PDB entry 1Y4U | X-ray diffraction, 2.90 A resolution | chains A and B

# Chain A (and B)
Name: Chaperone protein htpG
Organism: Escherichia coli
Notes: chain B of this document is another copy of the same molecule, construct and numbering; everything in this record applies to it too
UniProt: P0A6Z3 (HTPG_ECOLI); numbering as in UniProt (aligned over 1-559)
Amino-acid sequence (559 residues; row label = number of the first residue in the row):
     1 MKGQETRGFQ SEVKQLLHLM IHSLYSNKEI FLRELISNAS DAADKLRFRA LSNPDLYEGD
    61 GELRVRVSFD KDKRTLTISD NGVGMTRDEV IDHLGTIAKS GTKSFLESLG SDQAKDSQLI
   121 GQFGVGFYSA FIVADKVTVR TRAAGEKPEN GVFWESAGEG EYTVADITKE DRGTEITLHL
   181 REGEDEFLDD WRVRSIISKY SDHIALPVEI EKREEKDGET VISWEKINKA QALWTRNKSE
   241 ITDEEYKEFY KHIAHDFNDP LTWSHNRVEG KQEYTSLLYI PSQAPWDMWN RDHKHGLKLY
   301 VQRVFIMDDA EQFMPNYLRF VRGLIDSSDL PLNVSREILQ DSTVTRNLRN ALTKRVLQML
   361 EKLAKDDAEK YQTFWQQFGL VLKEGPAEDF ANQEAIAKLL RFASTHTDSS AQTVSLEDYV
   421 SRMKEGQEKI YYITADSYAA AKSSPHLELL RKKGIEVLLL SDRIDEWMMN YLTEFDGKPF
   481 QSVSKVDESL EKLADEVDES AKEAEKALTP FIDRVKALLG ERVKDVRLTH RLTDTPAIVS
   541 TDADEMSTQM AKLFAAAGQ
Not modelled in the structure: 103-119, 490-559 (chain B: 1-14, 99-119, 490-559)
UniProt features mapped onto this chain:
  - binding site (ATP): Asn38, Asp80, Phe127, Thr174, His255
What the authors report for this chain:
  - contacts within the chain: Gln122-His255 (hydrogen bond)
  - conformationally variable residues (helix shift, loop rearrangement): Gln4 to Gly8, Glu12 to Ser23, Asp92 to Thr96, Ile97 to Ser100, Gly121 to Gly124
  - self-association interface (contacts with another copy of this molecule): Glu12 to Ser23

# Chain A / chain B interface
Contacting residue pairs - 57 pairs, chain A then chain B:
  Glu12(A) - Gln15(B)  hydrogen bond
  Lys14(A) - Ile97(B)
  Gln15(A) - Tyr128(B)
  Gln15(A) - Gly158(B)  hydrogen bond (side chain-backbone)
  Gln15(A) - Glu159(B)  hydrogen bond (side chain-backbone)
  Leu16(A) - Leu16(B)  hydrophobic
  Leu19(A) - Met20(B)  hydrophobic
  Leu19(A) - Leu24(B)  hydrophobic
  Met20(A) - Leu19(B)  hydrophobic
  Met20(A) - Met20(B)  hydrophobic
  Ser23(A) - Ser23(B)
  Ser23(A) - Leu24(B)
  Ser26(A) - Asn258(B)  hydrogen bond (backbone-side chain)
  Ser26(A) - Gln283(B)
  Asn27(A) - Gln283(B)
  Glu29(A) - Gln283(B)
  Glu29(A) - Gln377(B)
  Arg33(A) - His22(B)  hydrogen bond
  Lys71(A) - Asp436(B)
  Gly121(A) - His18(B)  hydrogen bond (backbone-side chain)
  Gln122(A) - His18(B)  hydrogen bond (backbone-side chain)
  Gly124(A) - Leu19(B)
  Val125(A) - His18(B)
  Val125(A) - Leu19(B)  hydrophobic
  Tyr128(A) - Leu19(B)  hydrophobic
  Asp190(A) - Ser410(B)  hydrogen bond
  Trp191(A) - Trp375(B)
  Trp191(A) - Gln376(B)
  Trp191(A) - Ser410(B)  hydrogen bond (backbone-side chain)
  Trp191(A) - Ala411(B)
  Trp191(A) - Gln412(B)
  Arg192(A) - Gln376(B)  hydrogen bond (side chain-backbone)
  Arg192(A) - Gln377(B)
  Phe257(A) - His22(B)
  Phe257(A) - Ser26(B)
  Phe257(A) - Phe257(B)  hydrophobic
  Asn258(A) - Ser26(B)  hydrogen bond (side chain-backbone)
  Asn258(A) - Asn27(B)
  Gln283(A) - Ser26(B)
  Gln283(A) - Asn27(B)  hydrogen bond
  Gln283(A) - Lys28(B)  hydrogen bond (side chain-backbone)
  Gln283(A) - Glu29(B)  hydrogen bond
  Trp286(A) - Arg181(B)
  Trp286(A) - Glu184(B)
  Trp289(A) - Gly183(B)
  Trp375(A) - Trp191(B)
  Gln376(A) - Trp191(B)
  Gln376(A) - Arg192(B)  hydrogen bond
  Gln376(A) - Ser195(B)  hydrogen bond
  Gln377(A) - Arg192(B)
  Ser410(A) - Asp190(B)  hydrogen bond
  Ser410(A) - Trp191(B)
  Ala411(A) - Trp191(B)
  Gln412(A) - Trp191(B)
  Ala439(A) - Arg213(B)
  Ser444(A) - Glu215(B)  hydrogen bond
  Asp462(A) - Asp189(B)
Also at the interface, not in a pair above, chain A (48 interface residues in all): Gln10, His22, Leu24, Tyr25, Ile30, Glu34, Glu184, Asp189, Ser195, Ala284, Gln372, Asp436, Lys442, Ser443
Also at the interface, not in a pair above, chain B (49 interface residues in all): Tyr25, Lys71, Val125, Ser129, Phe131, Ile132, Gly160, Glu182, Glu186, Arg194, Glu214, Trp286, Asp462

# Summary
The interface between chain A and chain B involves 48 residues on one side and 49 on the other; the contacts
include 18 hydrogen bonds. Polar pairs include Glu12(A)-Gln15(B), Gln15(A)-Gly158(B) and Gln15(A)-Glu159(B).
UniProt lists 5 ATP-binding residues on chain A. The paper reports conformational variability at Gln4(A),
Glu12(A) and Asp92(A) among others; a self-association interface involving Glu12(A).
Chain A and chain B are both Chaperone protein htpG (Escherichia coli); the structure, Conformation
rearrangement of heat shock protein 90 upon ADP binding, was determined by X-ray diffraction (same publication
as 1Y4S).
